5TM4 - chains A and B of the 4 polymer chains in the assembly; structure by X-ray diffraction, 2.25 A resolution.

Chain A (and B):
Name: Estrogen receptor
Source organism: Homo sapiens
Notes: fragment: ligand-binding domain; chain B of this document is another copy of the same molecule, construct and numbering; everything in this record applies to it too
Reference sequence: P03372 (ESR1_HUMAN), isoform P03372-3; residues 298-554 here correspond to UniProt positions 125-381 (UniProt number = residue number - 173)
Chain sequence (257 residues; each row starts with the number of its first residue):
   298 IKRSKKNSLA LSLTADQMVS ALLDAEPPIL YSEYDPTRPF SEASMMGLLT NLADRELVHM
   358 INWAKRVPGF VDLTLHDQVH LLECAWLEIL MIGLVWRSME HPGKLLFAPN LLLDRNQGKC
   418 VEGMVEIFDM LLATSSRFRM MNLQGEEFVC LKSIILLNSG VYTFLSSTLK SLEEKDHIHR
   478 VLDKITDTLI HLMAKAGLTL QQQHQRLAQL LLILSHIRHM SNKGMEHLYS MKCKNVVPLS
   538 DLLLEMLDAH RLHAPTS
Disordered / not traced: 298-304, 462-469, 529-536, 549-554 (chain B: 298-304, 332-337, 461-472, 529-536, 549-554)
Construct notes: engineered mutation S537 (Tyr364 in P03372)
Residues lining bound ligands:
  - 7E3 (5-{4-[(1S,4S,6R)-6-[(3-chlorophenoxy)sulfonyl]-3-(4-hydroxyphenyl)-7-oxabicyclo[2.2.1]hept-2-en-2-yl]phenoxy}pentanoic acid), molecule 1: E330, Y331, D332, P333, R335, P336, F337, S338, S341, M342, L345, N407, L408, L410, Q414
  - 7E3, molecule 2: Y331, F337, Q414
  - 7E3, molecule 3: M343, L346, T347, L349, A350, E353, W383, L384, L387, M388, L391, R394, F404, V418, E419, G420, M421, I424, F425, L428, M517, G521, H524, L525, M528, L540

Interface between chain A and chain B:
Pairs across the interface - 53 pairs, chain A then chain B:
  M427(A) - T460(B)
  A430(A) - Y459(B)
  R434(A) - H476(B)
  I451(A) - L509(B)  hydrophobic
  N455(A) - L509(B)
  N455(A) - H513(B)  hydrogen bond (backbone-side chain)
  V458(A) - H513(B)
  Y459(A) - R434(B)  hydrogen bond
  Y459(A) - H513(B)
  H476(A) - R434(B)
  D480(A) - Q502(B)
  D480(A) - Q506(B)  hydrogen bond
  T483(A) - H501(B)
  T483(A) - A505(B)
  D484(A) - Q498(B)  hydrogen bond
  D484(A) - H501(B)  salt bridge
  D484(A) - Q502(B)  hydrogen bond
  I487(A) - H501(B)
  L497(A) - L497(B)  hydrophobic
  Q498(A) - D484(B)  hydrogen bond
  H501(A) - T483(B)
  H501(A) - I487(B)
  H501(A) - H501(B)
  H501(A) - L504(B)
  Q502(A) - D480(B)
  Q502(A) - D484(B)  hydrogen bond
  L504(A) - H501(B)
  A505(A) - T483(B)
  A505(A) - L508(B)  hydrophobic
  Q506(A) - D480(B)  hydrogen bond
  L508(A) - A505(B)  hydrophobic
  L509(A) - I451(B)  hydrophobic
  L509(A) - N455(B)
  L509(A) - L508(B)  hydrophobic
  L511(A) - L509(B)  hydrophobic
  S512(A) - R515(B)  hydrogen bond
  H513(A) - N455(B)  hydrogen bond (side chain-backbone)
  H513(A) - V458(B)
  H513(A) - Y459(B)
  R515(A) - S512(B)  hydrogen bond
  R515(A) - H513(B)
  R515(A) - H516(B)  hydrogen bond
  H516(A) - R515(B)  hydrogen bond
  H516(A) - N519(B)  hydrogen bond
  N519(A) - H516(B)  hydrogen bond
  N519(A) - N519(B)
  K520(A) - N519(B)
  K520(A) - H547(B)
  E523(A) - E523(B)
  E523(A) - Y526(B)  hydrogen bond
  Y526(A) - K520(B)
  Y526(A) - E523(B)  hydrogen bond
  H547(A) - K520(B)  hydrogen bond (backbone-side chain)
Interface residues without a listed pair, chain A (34 interface residues in all): S456, T460, L479
Interface residues without a listed pair, chain B (35 interface residues in all): M427, A430, S456, L479, I510, L511

Overview:
34 residues of chain A face 35 of chain B across their interface, with 18 hydrogen bonds and 1 salt bridge.
Polar contacts include D484(A)-H501(B), N455(A)-H513(B) and Y459(A)-R434(B). Bound to chain A: 3 copies of
compound 7E3.
Both chains are Estrogen receptor (Homo sapiens). Entry 5TM4 (Crystal Structure of the ER-alpha Ligand-binding
Domain (Y537S) in Complex with the OBHS-ASC Analog,
5-(4-((1R,4S,6R)-6-((3-chlorophenoxy)sulfonyl)-3-(4-hydroxyphenyl)-7-oxabicyclo[2.2.1]hept-2-en-2-yl)phenoxy)pentanoic
acid) was determined by X-ray diffraction together with 5KR9, 5KRA, 5KRC, 5KRF, 5KRH, 5KRI and 43 further
entries from the same study.
